PDB entry 2XS2 | X-ray diffraction, 1.35 A resolution | chains A and B

== Chain A ==
Name: Deleted in azoospermia-like
From: Mus musculus
UniProt: Q64368 (DAZL_MOUSE); residues 32-132 here = UniProt positions 32-132
Sequence (102 residues; each row starts with the number of its first residue):
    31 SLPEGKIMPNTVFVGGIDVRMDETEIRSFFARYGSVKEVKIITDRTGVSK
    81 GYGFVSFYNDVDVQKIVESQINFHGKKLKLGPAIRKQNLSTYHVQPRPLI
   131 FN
Unresolved in the structure: 31, 118-122, 125-132
Sequence notes: expression tag (31); engineered mutation Ser120 (Cys in Q64368)
Bound ions: Zn2+: Glu55, His104, His123 (shared with C6(B) of chain B)
UniProt features mapped onto this chain:
  - mutagenesis: Phe43 (F43D: Abolishes RNA-binding but not homodimerization; when associated with D-82; D-84 and D-87), Tyr82 (Y82D: Abolishes RNA-binding but not homodimerization; when associated with D-43; D-84 and D-87), Phe84 (F84D: Abolishes RNA-binding but not homodimerization; when associated with D-43; D-82 and D-87), Phe87 (F87D: Abolishes RNA-binding but not homodimerization; when associated with D-43; D-82 and D-84)
What the authors report for this chain:
  - Zn2+ coordination: Glu55, His104, His123
  - binding site for the 8-nt RNA strand (chain B): Thr41, Phe43, Glu68, Lys70, Tyr82, Phe84, Lys109, Leu110, Pro112, Ile114, Arg115, Lys116
  - contacts within the chain: Ile37-Ile114 (hydrophobic contact)
  - specificity-determining residues: Lys109, Leu110, Pro112, Ala113, Ile114
  - mutagenesis - P39A, P39A/G111A/P112A (10-fold), G111A/P112A, R115G (50-fold): decreased binding to the 8-nt RNA strand (chain B)
  - disease-associated variants - R115G (50-fold): decreased binding to the 8-nt RNA strand (chain B)

== Chain B ==
Molecule: 8-nt RNA strand
Sequence (8 nucleotides; numbered 1 to 8; the number before each row is that of its first residue):
     1 UUGUUCUU
Unresolved in the structure: 1
Bound ions: Zn2+: C6 (shared with Glu55(A), His104(A), His123(A) of chain A)
What the authors report for this chain:
  - Zn2+ coordination: C6

== How chain A and chain B interact ==
Contacting residue pairs - 27 pairs, chain A then chain B:
  Met38(A) with U5(B), base contact
  Thr41(A) with U5(B), base contact
  Phe43(A) with G3(B), base contact; U4(B), stacking on the base
  Lys70(A) with U5(B), hydrogen bond to the base; U7(B), salt bridge to the phosphate
  Ile72(A) with U5(B), sugar contact
  Thr73(A) with U7(B), base contact
  Lys80(A) with U2(B), phosphate contact
  Tyr82(A) with G3(B), sugar contact; U4(B), sugar contact; U5(B), sugar contact
  Phe84(A) with U4(B), base contact; U5(B), stacking on the base
  Lys109(A) with G3(B), base contact
  Leu110(A) with G3(B), base contact
  Gly111(A) with U4(B), base contact
  Pro112(A) with U4(B), hydrogen bond to the base
  Ala113(A) with U4(B), base contact; U5(B), base contact
  Ile114(A) with U4(B), hydrogen bond to the sugar; U5(B), base contact
  Arg115(A) with U5(B), hydrogen bond to the sugar; U7(B), salt bridge to the phosphate
  Lys116(A) with U4(B), sugar contact; U5(B), hydrogen bond to the phosphate
  His123(A) with C6(B), hydrogen bond to the base

== Overview ==
Chain A and chain B form an interface of 18 and 6 residues respectively; the contacts include 6 hydrogen
bonds, 2 salt bridges and 2 aromatic stacking contacts. Polar pairs include Lys70(A)-U5(B), Pro112(A)-U4(B)
and His123(A)-C6(B). From the paper: a binding site for the 8-nt RNA strand (chain B) at Thr41(A), Phe43(A)
and Glu68(A) among others; P39A, P39A/G111A/P112A and G111A/P112A of chain A, among others, reduce binding to
the 8-nt RNA strand (chain B).
Here chain A is Deleted in azoospermia-like (Mus musculus) and chain B is an 8-nt RNA strand. Entry 2XS2
(Crystal structure of the RRM domain of mouse Deleted in azoospermia-like in complex with RNA, UUGUUCUU) was
determined by X-ray diffraction together with 2XS5, 2XS7 and 2XSF from the same study.
